PDB entry 8PEU | electron microscopy, 3.70 A resolution | chains D and e of the 24 polymer chains in the assembly

Chain D:
Protein: Transcription termination factor Rho
From: Escherichia coli
Notes: EC 3.6.4.-
UniProt: A0A0A0GPI6 (A0A0A0GPI6_ECOLX); residues 1-419 here correspond to UniProt positions 25-443 (UniProt number = residue number + 24)
Amino-acid sequence (419 residues; numbered 1 to 419; the number before each row is that of its first residue):
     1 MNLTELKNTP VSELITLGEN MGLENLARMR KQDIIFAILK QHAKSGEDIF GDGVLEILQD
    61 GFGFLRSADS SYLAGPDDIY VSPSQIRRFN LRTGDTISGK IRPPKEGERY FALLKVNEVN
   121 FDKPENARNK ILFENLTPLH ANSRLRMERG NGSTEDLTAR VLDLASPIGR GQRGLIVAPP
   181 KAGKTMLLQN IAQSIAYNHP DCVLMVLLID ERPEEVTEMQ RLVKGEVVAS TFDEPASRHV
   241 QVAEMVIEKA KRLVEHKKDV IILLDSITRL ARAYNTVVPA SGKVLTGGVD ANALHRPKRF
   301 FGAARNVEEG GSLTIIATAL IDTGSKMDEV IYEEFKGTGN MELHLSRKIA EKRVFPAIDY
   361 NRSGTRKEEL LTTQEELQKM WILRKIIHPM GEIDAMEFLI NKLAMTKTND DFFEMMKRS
Bound ions: Mg2+: Thr185 (together with ATP-gamma-S)
Ligand contacts: ATP-gamma-S (AGS; phosphothiophosphoric acid-adenylate ester): Pro180, Lys181, Ala182, Gly183, Lys184, Thr185, Met186, Arg212, Phe355
From the paper describing this entry:
  - binding site for ATP-gamma-S: Lys181, Met186, Arg212, Phe355, Arg366
  - catalytic residues: Glu211, Asp265

Chain e:
Protein: Polarity suppression protein
From: Enterobacteria phage P4
UniProt: P05460 (VPSU_BPP4); residues 1-190 here = UniProt positions 1-190
Amino-acid sequence (190 residues; row label = number of the first residue in the row):
     1 MESTALQQAF DTCQNNKAAW LQRKNELAAA EQEYLRLLSG EGRNVSRLDE LRNIIEVRKW
    61 QVNQAAGRYI RSHEAVQHIS IRDRLNDFMQ QHGTALAAAL APELMGYSEL TAIARNCAIQ
   121 RATDALREAL LSWLAKGEKI NYSAQDSDIL TTIGFRPDVA SVDDSREKFT PAQNMIFSRK
   181 SAQLASRQSV
Not modelled in the structure: 1-3
From the paper describing this entry:
  - binding site for ATP-gamma-S: Ala172, Met175

How chain D and chain e interact:
Contacting residue pairs - 15 pairs, chain D then chain e:
  Asn142(D) - Gln183(e)
  Arg146(D) - Val45(e)
  Arg146(D) - Asp49(e)  salt bridge
  Arg170(D) - Ser46(e)  hydrogen bond
  Tyr197(D) - Arg43(e)  hydrogen bond (backbone-side chain)
  His199(D) - Ser46(e)
  Glu369(D) - Lys180(e)  hydrogen bond (backbone-side chain)
  Thr372(D) - Lys180(e)  hydrogen bond (backbone-side chain)
  Thr373(D) - Glu56(e)
  Gln374(D) - Glu56(e)  hydrogen bond (backbone-side chain)
  Gln374(D) - Gln173(e)
  Gln374(D) - Ile176(e)
  Gln374(D) - Phe177(e)
  Glu375(D) - Glu56(e)
  Gln378(D) - Gln173(e)
Other interface residues (no listed pair), chain D (15 interface residues in all): Arg144, Ala196, Asn198, Leu370
Other interface residues (no listed pair), chain e (13 interface residues in all): Arg52, Asn53, Arg179
The authors on this interface:
  - pairs named by the authors: Glu369(D)-Lys180(e) (backbone contact), Gln378(D)-Gln173(e) (hydrogen bond)

In short:
15 residues of chain D and 13 residues of chain e are in contact, with 5 hydrogen bonds and 1 salt bridge.
Among the polar pairs are Arg146(D)-Asp49(e), Arg170(D)-Ser46(e) and Tyr197(D)-Arg43(e). The paper describes a
backbone contact between Glu369(D) and Lys180(e); a hydrogen bond between Gln378(D) and Gln173(e). The paper
reports catalytic residues Glu211(D) and Asp265(D); a binding site for ATP-gamma-S at Lys181(D), Met186(D) and
Ala172(e) among others.
Chain D is Transcription termination factor Rho (Escherichia coli) and chain e is Polarity suppression protein
(Enterobacteria phage P4); the structure, Rho-ATPgS-Psu complex III, was determined by electron microscopy,
deposited together with 8PEW, 8PEX, 8PEY, 9GCS and 9GCT.
